7NII - chains B and C of the 8 polymer chains in the assembly; structure by electron microscopy, 2.88 A resolution.

Chain B (and C):
Molecule: Putative transmembrane protein Wzc
Source organism: Escherichia coli
Notes: chain C of this document is another copy of the same molecule, construct and numbering; everything in this record applies to it too
UniProtKB: Q9X4B9 (Q9X4B9_ECOLX); residues 1-721 here = UniProt positions 1-721
Chain sequence (727 residues; each row starts with the number of its first residue):
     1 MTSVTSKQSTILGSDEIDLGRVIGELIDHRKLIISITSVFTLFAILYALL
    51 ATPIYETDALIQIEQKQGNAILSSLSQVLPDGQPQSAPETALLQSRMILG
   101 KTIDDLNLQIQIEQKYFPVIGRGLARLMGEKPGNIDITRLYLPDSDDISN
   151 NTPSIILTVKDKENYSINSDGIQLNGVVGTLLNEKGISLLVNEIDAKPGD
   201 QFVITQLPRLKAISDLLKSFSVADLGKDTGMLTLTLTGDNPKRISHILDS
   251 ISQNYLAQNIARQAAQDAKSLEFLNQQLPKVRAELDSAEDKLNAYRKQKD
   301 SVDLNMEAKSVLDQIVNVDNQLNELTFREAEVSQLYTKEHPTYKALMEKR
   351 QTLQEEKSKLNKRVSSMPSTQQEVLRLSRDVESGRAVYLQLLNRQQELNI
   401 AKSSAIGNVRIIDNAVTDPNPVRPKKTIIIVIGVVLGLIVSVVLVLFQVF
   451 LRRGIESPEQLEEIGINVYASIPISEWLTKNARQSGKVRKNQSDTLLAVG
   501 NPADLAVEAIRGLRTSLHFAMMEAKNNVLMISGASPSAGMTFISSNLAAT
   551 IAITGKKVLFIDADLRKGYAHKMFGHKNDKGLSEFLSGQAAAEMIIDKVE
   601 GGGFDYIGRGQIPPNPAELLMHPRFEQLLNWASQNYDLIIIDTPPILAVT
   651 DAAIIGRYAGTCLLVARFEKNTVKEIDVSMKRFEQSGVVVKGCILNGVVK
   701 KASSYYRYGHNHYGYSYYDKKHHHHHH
Unresolved in the structure: 1-16, 65-84, 280-384, 478-493, 722-727 (chain C: 1-16, 65-84, 280-383, 478-493, 722-727)
Construct notes: conflict Gly-121 (Ala in Q9X4B9), Arg-126 (Gly in Q9X4B9); engineered mutation Met-540 (Lys in Q9X4B9); expression tag (722-727)
Bound ions: Mg2+: Thr-541 (together with ADP)
Small-molecule neighbours: ADP (adenosine-5'-diphosphate): Ile-472, Pro-473, Ile-474, Ser-475, Ser-535, Pro-536, Ser-537, Ala-538, Gly-539, Met-540, Thr-541, Phe-542, Tyr-569, Arg-667, Asn-696, Gly-697
What the authors report for this chain:
  - mutagenesis - K540M: abolished catalytic activity (citing earlier work)

How chain B and chain C interact:
Pairs across the interface (86; chain B residue first):
  Asp-18(B) with Arg-453(C), salt bridge
  Leu-19(B) with Phe-450(C), hydrophobic
  Gly-20(B) with Leu-451(C); Arg-453(C)
  Ile-23(B) with Phe-447(C), hydrophobic; Leu-451(C), hydrophobic
  Asp-58(B) with Arg-96(C), salt bridge
  Gly-129(B) with Ile-148(C)
  Leu-225(B) with Ala-91(C), hydrophobic
  Asp-228(B) with Ala-87(C)
  Thr-229(B) with Ala-87(C); Pro-88(C)
  Met-231(B) with Pro-88(C); Ala-91(C), hydrophobic
  Leu-392(B) with Val-387(C), hydrophobic
  Asn-393(B) with Val-387(C); Gln-390(C)
  Gln-396(B) with Val-387(C); Leu-391(C)
  Asn-399(B) with Phe-273(C)
  Ile-400(B) with Ser-270(C); Phe-273(C), hydrophobic; Leu-274(C)
  Ser-403(B) with Phe-273(C)
  Ser-404(B) with Gln-266(C), hydrogen bond; Lys-269(C); Ser-270(C), hydrogen bond
  Ile-406(B) with Ala-265(C); Gln-266(C); Lys-269(C)
  Arg-410(B) with Arg-262(C)
  Ile-412(B) with Leu-92(C), hydrophobic; Ser-95(C); Met-97(C), hydrophobic
  Asp-413(B) with Ser-95(C); Arg-96(C), hydrogen bond (side chain-backbone); Met-97(C), hydrogen bond (side chain-backbone)
  Asn-414(B) with Arg-96(C), hydrogen bond (backbone-side chain)
  Val-416(B) with Arg-96(C); Leu-210(C), hydrophobic
  Thr-417(B) with Leu-210(C)
  Glu-459(B) with Lys-674(C), salt bridge; Val-678(C)
  Val-468(B) with Gln-685(C), hydrogen bond (backbone-side chain)
  Tyr-469(B) with Gln-685(C)
  Glu-508(B) with Arg-566(C), salt bridge; Val-649(C)
  Arg-511(B) with Glu-618(C), salt bridge; Thr-650(C)
  Gly-512(B) with Thr-650(C)
  Arg-514(B) with Glu-618(C), salt bridge; Met-621(C)
  Thr-515(B) with Thr-650(C), hydrogen bond; Ser-686(C)
  Ser-516(B) with Gln-685(C)
  Phe-519(B) with Arg-657(C); Gln-685(C); Ser-686(C); Gly-687(C)
  Ile-553(B) with Glu-618(C)
  Thr-554(B) with Met-621(C)
  Tyr-705(B) with Arg-453(C); Thr-672(C)
  Tyr-706(B) with Leu-451(C); Arg-453(C), hydrogen bond (backbone-side chain)
  Gly-709(B) with Thr-672(C), hydrogen bond (backbone-side chain); Lys-674(C)
  His-710(B) with Leu-647(C)
  His-712(B) with Val-678(C)
  Gly-714(B) with Leu-647(C)
  Tyr-715(B) with Ser-535(C); Pro-536(C); Leu-647(C), hydrogen bond (backbone-backbone); Ala-648(C); Glu-675(C), hydrogen bond
  Tyr-717(B) with Pro-536(C), hydrophobic; Asp-564(C), hydrogen bond; Arg-566(C); Lys-567(C); Pro-644(C), hydrophobic; Pro-645(C); Ala-648(C), hydrophobic
  Tyr-718(B) with Lys-567(C)
  Asp-719(B) with Arg-566(C); Lys-567(C); Ile-612(C)
Interface residues without a listed pair, chain B (53 interface residues in all): Ala-59, Leu-60, Leu-389, Glu-397, Ala-405, Ala-415, Pro-419
Interface residues without a listed pair, chain C (54 interface residues in all): Gln-258, Gly-384, Gly-454, Ala-534, Arg-609, Ala-617, Ala-653, Ile-654, Glu-684

Summary:
53 residues of chain B and 54 residues of chain C are in contact, with 12 hydrogen bonds and 6 salt bridges.
Polar pairs include Asp-18(B)/Arg-453(C), Asp-58(B)/Arg-96(C) and Glu-459(B)/Lys-674(C). Bound to chain B:
ADP. From the paper: K540M of chain B abolishes catalytic activity.
Both chains are Putative transmembrane protein Wzc (Escherichia coli). Entry 7NII (Wzc-K540M MgADP C1) was
determined by electron microscopy (same publication as 7NHR, 7NHS, 7NI2, 7NIB and 7NIH).
